7EVZ - chains B and E of the 5 polymer chains in the assembly; structure by electron microscopy, 3.07 A resolution.

# Chain B
Molecule: Guanine nucleotide-binding protein G(I)/G(S)/G(T) subunit beta-1
Source organism: Homo sapiens
UniProtKB: P62873 (GBB1_HUMAN); residue numbers follow UniProt; this construct covers 2-340
Chain sequence (356 residues; numbered -15 to 340; the number before each row is that of its first residue; numbers below 1 keep their minus sign (Met-15 is residue -15)):
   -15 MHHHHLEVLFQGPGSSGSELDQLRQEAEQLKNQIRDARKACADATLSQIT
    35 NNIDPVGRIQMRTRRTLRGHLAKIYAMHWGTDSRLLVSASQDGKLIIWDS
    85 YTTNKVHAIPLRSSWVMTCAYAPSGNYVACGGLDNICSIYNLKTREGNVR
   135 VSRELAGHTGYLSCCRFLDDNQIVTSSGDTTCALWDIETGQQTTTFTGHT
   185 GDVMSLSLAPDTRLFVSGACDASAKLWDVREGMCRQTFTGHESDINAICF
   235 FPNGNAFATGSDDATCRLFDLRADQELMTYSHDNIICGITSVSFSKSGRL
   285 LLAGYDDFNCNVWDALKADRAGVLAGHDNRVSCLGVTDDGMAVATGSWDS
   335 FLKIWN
Unresolved in the structure: -15 to 0
Construct notes: initiating methionine (-15); expression tag (-14 to 1)
Swiss-Prot annotation at these positions:
  - modified residue: Ser2 (N-acetylserine), His266 (Phosphohistidine)
  - natural variant: Leu30 (L30F: In MRD42; uncertain significance), Arg52 (R52G: In MRD42), Gly64 (G64V: In MRD42), Asp76 (D76E: In MRD42; D76G: In MRD42), Gly77 (G77S: In MRD42), Lys78 (K78R: In MRD42), Ile80 (I80N: In MRD42; I80T: In MRD42), His91 (H91R: In MRD42; uncertain significance), Ala92 (A92T: In MRD42), Pro94 (P94S: In MRD42), Leu95 (L95P: In MRD42), Arg96 (R96L: In MRD42), 5 further natural variant entries in UniProt

# Chain E
Molecule: scFv16
Source organism: Homo sapiens
Notes: antibody fragment or engineered binder
Chain sequence (266 residues; row label = number of the first residue in the row):
     1 DVQLVESGGGLVQPGGSRKLSCSASGFAFSSFGMHWVRQAPEKGLEWVAY
    51 ISSGSGTIYYADTVKGRFTISRDDPKNTLFLQMTSLRSEDTAMYYCVRSI
   101 YYYGSSPFDFWGQGTTLTVSSGGGGSGGGGSGGGGSDIVMTQATSSVPVT
   151 PGESVSISCRSSKSLLHSNGNTYLYWFLQRPGQSPQLLIYRMSNLASGVP
   201 DRFSGSGSGTAFTLTISRLEAEDVGVYYCMQHLEYPLTFGAGTKLELKAA
   251 AENLYFQGHHHHHHHH
Unresolved in the structure: 1, 122-135, 248-266
Cystine bridges: Cys159-Cys229

# Chain B / chain E interface
Pairs across the interface - 9 pairs, chain B then chain E:
  Asp66(B) - Tyr103(E)
  Arg68(B) - Tyr103(E)
  Leu69(B) - Tyr103(E)  hydrophobic
  Val90(B) - Tyr102(E)  hydrophobic
  Arg129(B) - Val2(E)
  Arg129(B) - Phe110(E)
  Glu130(B) - Gly26(E)
  Glu130(B) - Phe27(E)
  Gly131(B) - Phe32(E)
Interface residues without a listed pair, chain B (9 interface residues in all): Asp83, His91
Interface residues without a listed pair, chain E (10 interface residues in all): Ala28, Ser31, Arg98

# In short
9 residues of chain B and 10 residues of chain E are in contact.
Here chain B is Guanine nucleotide-binding protein G(I)/G(S)/G(T) subunit beta-1 and chain E is scFv16, both
from Homo sapiens. Entry 7EVZ (Cryo-EM structure of cenerimod -bound Sphingosine-1-phosphate receptor 1 in
complex with Gi protein) was determined by electron microscopy (same publication as 7EVY, 7EW0, 7EW1 and
7EW7).
